PDB entry 2HZS | X-ray diffraction, 2.70 A resolution | chains B and I of the 3 polymer chains in the assembly

Chain B:
Protein: RNA polymerase II mediator complex subunit 18
Source organism: Saccharomyces cerevisiae
Reference sequence: P32585 (MED18_YEAST); numbering as in UniProt (aligned over 2-307)
Chain sequence (306 residues; row label = number of the first residue in the row):
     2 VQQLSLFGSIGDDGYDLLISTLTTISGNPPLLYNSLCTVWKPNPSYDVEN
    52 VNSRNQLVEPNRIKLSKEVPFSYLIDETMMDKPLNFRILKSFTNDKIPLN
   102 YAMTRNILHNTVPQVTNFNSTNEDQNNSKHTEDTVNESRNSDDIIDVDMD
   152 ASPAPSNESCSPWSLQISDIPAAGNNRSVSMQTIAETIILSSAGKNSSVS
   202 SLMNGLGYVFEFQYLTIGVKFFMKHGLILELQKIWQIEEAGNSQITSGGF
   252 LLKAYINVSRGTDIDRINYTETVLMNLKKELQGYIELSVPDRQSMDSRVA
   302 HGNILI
Unresolved in the structure: 91-158, 261-263
Sequence notes: engineered mutation Val274 (Ala in P32585)
From the paper describing this entry:
  - mutagenesis - T22I: increased growth (citing earlier work)

Chain I:
Protein: RNA polymerase II mediator complex subunit 8
Source organism: Saccharomyces cerevisiae
Notes: fragment: C-terminal domain, residues 189-209
Reference sequence: P38304 (MED8_YEAST); residues 190-210 here correspond to UniProt positions 189-209 (UniProt number = residue number - 1)
Chain sequence (27 residues; each row starts with the number of its first residue):
   190 SKPSKPFNVDDVLKFTFTGEKHHHHHH
Unresolved in the structure: 190-194
Sequence notes: expression tag (211-216)

Chain B / chain I interface:
Residue-residue contacts (43; chain B residue first):
  Phe8(B) - Val198(I)  hydrophobic
  Phe8(B) - Leu202(I)  hydrophobic
  Gly9(B) - Val198(I)
  Ser10(B) - Pro195(I)
  Ser10(B) - Phe196(I)
  Arg63(B) - Phe206(I)
  Arg63(B) - Thr207(I)
  Ser169(B) - Phe206(I)
  Gln183(B) - Phe206(I)
  Phe213(B) - Phe204(I)
  Phe213(B) - Thr205(I)
  Phe213(B) - Thr207(I)
  Phe213(B) - Gly208(I)
  Tyr215(B) - Phe204(I)  hydrophobic
  Tyr215(B) - Thr205(I)
  Ile235(B) - Val201(I)  hydrophobic
  Gln237(B) - Phe204(I)
  Gln237(B) - Lys210(I)  hydrogen bond
  Glu239(B) - Lys210(I)  salt bridge
  Ile246(B) - Val201(I)  hydrophobic
  Ile246(B) - Phe204(I)  hydrophobic
  Ile246(B) - Lys210(I)
  Thr247(B) - Phe196(I)
  Ser248(B) - Pro195(I)
  Ser248(B) - Phe196(I)
  Gly250(B) - Phe196(I)
  Phe251(B) - Phe196(I)
  Leu252(B) - Phe196(I)
  Pro291(B) - Asp199(I)
  Pro291(B) - Leu202(I)  hydrophobic
  Asp292(B) - Asp199(I)  hydrogen bond (backbone-side chain)
  Gln294(B) - Lys203(I)
  Ser295(B) - Asp199(I)
  Ser295(B) - Leu202(I)
  Ser295(B) - Lys203(I)  hydrogen bond (backbone-backbone)
  Ser295(B) - Phe206(I)
  Met296(B) - Phe206(I)  hydrophobic
  Asp297(B) - Thr207(I)
  Ser298(B) - Phe206(I)
  Leu306(B) - Glu209(I)
  Leu306(B) - His211(I)
  Leu306(B) - His215(I)
  Ile307(B) - His215(I)
Other interface residues (no listed pair), chain B (30 interface residues in all): Gly12, Val40, Glu212, Ser244

Overview:
30 residues of chain B and 16 residues of chain I are in contact; the contacts include 3 hydrogen bonds and 1
salt bridge. Among the polar pairs are Glu239(B)-Lys210(I), Gln237(B)-Lys210(I) and Asp292(B)-Asp199(I). The
paper reports that T22I of chain B increases growth.
Here chain B is RNA polymerase II mediator complex subunit 18 and chain I is RNA polymerase II mediator
complex subunit 8, both from Saccharomyces cerevisiae. Entry 2HZS (Structure of the Mediator head submodule
Med8C/18/20) was determined by X-ray diffraction, deposited together with 2HZM.
